6N27 - chains C and D of the 5 polymer chains in the assembly; structure by electron microscopy, 3.00 A resolution.

# Chain C (and D)
Protein: Bestrophin homolog
Organism: Gallus gallus
Notes: chain D of this document is another copy of the same molecule, construct and numbering; everything in this record applies to it too
UniProtKB: E1C3A0 (E1C3A0_CHICK); residues 2-344 here = UniProt positions 2-344
Amino-acid sequence (348 residues; numbered 2 to 349; the number before each row is that of its first residue):
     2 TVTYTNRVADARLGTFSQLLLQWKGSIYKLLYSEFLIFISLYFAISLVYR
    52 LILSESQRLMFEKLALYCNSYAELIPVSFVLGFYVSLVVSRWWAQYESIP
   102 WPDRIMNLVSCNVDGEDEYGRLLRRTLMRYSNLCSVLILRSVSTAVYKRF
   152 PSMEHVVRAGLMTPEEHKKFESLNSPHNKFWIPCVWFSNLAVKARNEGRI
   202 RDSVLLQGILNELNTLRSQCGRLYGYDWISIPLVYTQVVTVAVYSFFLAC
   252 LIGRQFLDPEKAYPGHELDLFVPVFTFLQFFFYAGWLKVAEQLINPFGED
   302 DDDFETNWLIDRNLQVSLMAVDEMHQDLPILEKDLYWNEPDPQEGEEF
Not modelled in the structure: 341-349
Construct notes: expression tag (345-349)
Disulfide bonds: Cys-135/Cys-185
Ion coordination: Ca2+ site 1: Ala-10 (shared with Gln-293(D), Asn-296(D), Asp-301(D), Asp-304(D) of chain D); Ca2+ site 2: Gln-293, Asn-296, Asp-301, Asp-304 (shared with 1 residue of chain B)

# Interface between chain C and chain D
Pairs across the interface (166):
  Thr-2(C) with Trp-229(D); Ile-230(D)
  Thr-4(C) with Trp-229(D), hydrogen bond (side chain-backbone)
  Tyr-5(C) with Ile-232(D), hydrogen bond (side chain-backbone); Pro-233(D); Thr-237(D), hydrogen bond
  Thr-6(C) with Asp-228(D), hydrogen bond (side chain-backbone); Ser-231(D), hydrogen bond; Asn-296(D), hydrogen bond (backbone-side chain)
  Asn-7(C) with Thr-145(D)
  Val-9(C) with Ile-295(D); Asn-296(D)
  Ala-10(C) with Asn-296(D); Gly-299(D); Asp-301(D); Asp-304(D)
  Asp-11(C) with Gly-299(D); Glu-300(D), hydrogen bond (side chain-backbone); Asp-301(D)
  Ala-12(C) with Leu-31(D), hydrophobic; Asp-301(D), hydrogen bond (backbone-side chain)
  Arg-13(C) with Lys-289(D), hydrogen bond (backbone-side chain)
  Leu-14(C) with Ser-34(D); Glu-35(D)
  Thr-16(C) with Glu-292(D)
  Phe-17(C) with Tyr-85(D); Thr-237(D); Thr-241(D); Ala-291(D); Glu-292(D); Ile-295(D), hydrophobic
  Ser-18(C) with Tyr-245(D), hydrogen bond
  Leu-20(C) with Leu-234(D), hydrophobic; Gln-238(D), hydrogen bond (backbone-side chain)
  Leu-21(C) with Gln-238(D); Thr-241(D); Val-242(D), hydrophobic
  Gln-23(C) with Leu-234(D)
  Lys-25(C) with Leu-234(D)
  Gly-26(C) with Leu-234(D); Val-235(D)
  Ser-27(C) with Gln-238(D)
  Ile-28(C) with Val-235(D), hydrophobic; Gln-238(D), hydrogen bond (backbone-side chain); Val-239(D), hydrophobic
  Leu-75(C) with Glu-74(D); Pro-77(D), hydrophobic
  Ile-76(C) with Ile-76(D), hydrophobic; Phe-80(D)
  Ser-79(C) with Pro-77(D); Phe-80(D)
  Phe-80(C) with Phe-80(D), hydrophobic
  Gly-83(C) with Phe-84(D)
  Val-86(C) with Tyr-236(D), hydrophobic
  Ser-87(C) with Phe-84(D)
  Val-90(C) with Leu-88(D), hydrophobic
  Trp-93(C) with Ile-230(D), hydrophobic; Ser-231(D); Pro-233(D)
  Trp-94(C) with Arg-92(D); Gly-226(D); Tyr-227(D), hydrophobic; Ile-230(D), hydrophobic
  Tyr-97(C) with Gly-226(D); Trp-229(D); Ile-230(D), hydrophobic
  Glu-98(C) with Tyr-227(D)
  Trp-102(C) with Tyr-225(D), hydrophobic
  Asp-104(C) with Arg-218(D), salt bridge
  Arg-105(C) with Asn-215(D), hydrogen bond (side chain-backbone); Thr-216(D); Ser-219(D), hydrogen bond
  Asn-108(C) with Cys-185(D); Val-186(D); Ser-189(D), hydrogen bond (backbone-side chain); Asn-215(D), hydrogen bond
  Leu-109(C) with Leu-211(D), hydrophobic; Asn-215(D)
  Ser-111(C) with Val-186(D); Asn-190(D)
  Cys-112(C) with Ser-189(D); Asn-190(D); Val-193(D)
  Asn-113(C) with Val-193(D)
  Arg-202(C) with Arg-196(D); Asn-197(D), hydrogen bond
  Asp-203(C) with Arg-196(D), salt bridge; Ser-204(D), hydrogen bond
  Val-205(C) with Gln-208(D)
  Leu-206(C) with Gln-208(D)
  Gly-209(C) with Gln-208(D)
  Arg-255(C) with Tyr-72(D)
  Phe-257(C) with Tyr-68(D)
  Glu-268(C) with Lys-64(D)
  Leu-269(C) with Leu-65(D)
  Leu-271(C) with Leu-65(D), hydrophobic; Tyr-68(D), hydrophobic
  Pro-274(C) with Tyr-68(D)
  Phe-276(C) with Cys-69(D), hydrophobic; Tyr-72(D), hydrophobic; Ala-250(D), hydrophobic
  Leu-279(C) with Ser-246(D)
  Gln-280(C) with Glu-74(D), hydrogen bond
  Phe-283(C) with Pro-77(D); Val-81(D), hydrophobic; Val-239(D), hydrophobic; Ala-243(D), hydrophobic
  Tyr-284(C) with Pro-77(D)
  Gly-286(C) with Val-239(D)
  Trp-287(C) with Val-81(D); Tyr-236(D); Val-239(D)
  Val-290(C) with Val-235(D), hydrophobic; Tyr-236(D), hydrophobic
  Gln-293(C) with Val-235(D)
  Leu-294(C) with Pro-233(D), hydrophobic
  Asp-303(C) with Pro-233(D)
  Phe-305(C) with Ile-230(D), hydrophobic
  Glu-306(C) with Trp-229(D)
  Trp-309(C) with His-178(D); Tyr-225(D); Trp-229(D), hydrophobic
  Arg-313(C) with His-178(D); Trp-182(D); Arg-218(D)
  Gln-316(C) with Asn-175(D), hydrogen bond (side chain-backbone); Ser-176(D), hydrogen bond; Pro-177(D); His-178(D)
  Val-317(C) with Trp-182(D)
  Met-320(C) with Leu-174(D), hydrophobic; Asn-175(D); Ser-176(D); Trp-182(D), hydrophobic
  Ala-321(C) with Trp-182(D), hydrophobic
  Met-325(C) with Leu-174(D), hydrophobic; Trp-182(D), hydrophobic; Ile-183(D), hydrophobic; Val-186(D), hydrophobic; Trp-187(D); Asn-190(D), hydrogen bond (backbone-side chain)
  Gln-327(C) with Asn-190(D)
  Asp-328(C) with Lys-170(D), salt bridge
  Leu-329(C) with Asn-190(D); Leu-191(D), hydrophobic
  Pro-330(C) with Tyr-131(D); Glu-167(D)
  Ile-331(C) with Glu-166(D)
  Leu-332(C) with Leu-123(D); Thr-127(D)
  Glu-333(C) with Leu-123(D); Glu-166(D)
  Lys-334(C) with Glu-119(D), salt bridge; Leu-123(D)
  Asp-335(C) with Arg-126(D), salt bridge; Arg-130(D); Leu-319(D)
  Leu-336(C) with Arg-159(D)
  Tyr-337(C) with Arg-126(D), hydrogen bond (backbone-side chain); Ala-160(D); Leu-315(D), hydrophobic
  Trp-338(C) with Arg-122(D); Leu-123(D), hydrophobic; Arg-126(D)
  Asn-339(C) with Arg-122(D)
  Glu-340(C) with Arg-122(D), salt bridge
Also at the interface, not in a pair above, chain C (95 interface residues in all): Val-3, Leu-31, Phe-84, Met-107, Glu-213, Val-275, Thr-277, Phe-282, Leu-310
Also at the interface, not in a pair above, chain D (98 interface residues in all): Ile-38, Met-61, Tyr-120, Gly-161, Thr-164, Phe-181, Lys-194, Val-205, Leu-207, Leu-249, Leu-288, Gln-293, Glu-324

# Overview
Chain C and chain D form an interface of 95 and 98 residues respectively, with 23 hydrogen bonds and 6 salt
bridges. Polar pairs include Asp-104(C)/Arg-218(D), Asp-203(C)/Arg-196(D) and Asp-328(C)/Lys-170(D).
Gln-293(C), Asn-296(C), Asp-301(C) and Asp-304(C) form the Ca2+ site 2.
Both chains are Bestrophin homolog (Gallus gallus). Entry 6N27 (BEST1 calcium-bound closed state) was
determined by electron microscopy (same publication as 6N23, 6N24, 6N25, 6N26 and 6N28).
